Entry 3DNL (electron microscopy, 20.00 A resolution (very low resolution: no residue pairs are listed; an interface is given only as per-side residue counts)); this record covers chains B and C of the 9 polymer chains in the assembly.

== Chain B ==
Molecule: HIV-1 envelope glycoprotein gp120
Source organism: HIV-1 M:B_HXB2R
Notes: fragment: Core: Residues 198-396
Reference sequence: P04578 (ENV_HV1H2); numbering as in UniProt; present here: 198-297, 330-396
Amino-acid sequence (170 residues; row label = number of the first residue in the row; note: 29 numbers in that range are skipped by the numbering (no residue carries them; nothing is unmodelled there)):
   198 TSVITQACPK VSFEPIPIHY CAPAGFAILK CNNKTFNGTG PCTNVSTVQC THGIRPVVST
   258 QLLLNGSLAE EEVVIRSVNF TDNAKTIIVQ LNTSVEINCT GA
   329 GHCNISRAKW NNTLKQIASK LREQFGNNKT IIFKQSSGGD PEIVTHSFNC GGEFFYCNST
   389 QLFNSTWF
Cystine bridges: Cys218-Cys247, Cys228-Cys239
Differences from the reference sequence: linker (298-299, 329)
Curated features (UniProtKB/Swiss-Prot):
  - region: Cys296, Thr297 (V3), Ser364 to His374 (CD4-binding loop), Cys385 to Phe396 (V4)
  - glycosylation (N-linked (GlcNAc...) asparagine): Asn230, Asn234, Asn241, Asn262, Asn276, Asn289, Asn295, Asn332, Asn339, Asn356, Asn386, Asn392

== Chain C ==
Molecule: HIV-1 envelope glycoprotein gp120
Source organism: HIV-1 M:B_HXB2R
Notes: fragment: Core: Residues 410-492
Reference sequence: P04578 (ENV_HV1H2); residue numbers follow UniProt; this construct covers 410-492
Amino-acid sequence (83 residues; each row starts with the number of its first residue):
   410 GSDTITLPCR IKQIINMWQK VGKAMYAPPI SGQIRCSSNI TGLLLTRDGG NSNNESEIFR
   470 PGGGDMRDNW RSELYKYKVV KIE
Curated features (UniProtKB/Swiss-Prot):
  - region (V5): Ser461 to Gly471, Asn463 to Gly471
  - glycosylation (N-linked (GlcNAc...) asparagine): Asn448, Asn463

== How chain B and chain C interact ==
Disulfides between the chains: Cys378(B)-Cys445(C), Cys385(B)-Cys418(C)
At this resolution (20 A) residue pairs are not listed: 83 residues of chain B and 64 of chain C lie at the interface.

== Overview ==
83 residues of chain B face 64 of chain C across their interface.
Chain B is HIV-1 envelope glycoprotein gp120 and chain C is HIV-1 envelope glycoprotein gp120, both from HIV-1
M:B_HXB2R; the structure, Molecular structure for the HIV-1 gp120 trimer in the b12-bound state, was
determined by electron microscopy, deposited together with 3DNN and 3DNO.
